8TW8 - chains B and C of the 8 polymer chains in the assembly; structure by electron microscopy, 3.50 A resolution.

# Chain B (and C)
Protein: Proliferating cell nuclear antigen
Organism: Saccharomyces cerevisiae
Notes: chain C of this document is another copy of the same molecule, construct and numbering; everything in this record applies to it too
Reference sequence: P15873 (PCNA_YEAST); residue numbers follow UniProt; this construct covers 1-258
Amino-acid sequence (258 residues; row label = number of the first residue in the row):
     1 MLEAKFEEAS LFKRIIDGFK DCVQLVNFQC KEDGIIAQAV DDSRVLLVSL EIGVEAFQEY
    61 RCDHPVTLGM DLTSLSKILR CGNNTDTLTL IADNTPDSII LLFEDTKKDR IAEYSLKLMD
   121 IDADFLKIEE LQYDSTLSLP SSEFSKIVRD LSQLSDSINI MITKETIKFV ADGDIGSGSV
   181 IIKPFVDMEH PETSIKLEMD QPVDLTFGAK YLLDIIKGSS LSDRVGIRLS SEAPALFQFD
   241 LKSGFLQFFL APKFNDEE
UniProt features mapped onto this chain:
  - DNA-binding region: Arg61 to Arg80
  - cross-link (Glycyl lysine isopeptide (Lys-Gly)): Lys127 (interchain with G-Cter in SUMO), Lys164 (interchain with G-Cter in SUMO)

# Chain B / chain C interface
Contacting residue pairs (30):
  Ser74(B) - Ile175(C)
  Lys77(B) - Gln153(C)
  Lys77(B) - Ile175(C)
  Ile78(B) - Leu154(C)  hydrophobic
  Ile78(B) - Ile175(C)  hydrophobic
  Arg80(B) - Arg149(C)
  Cys81(B) - Asp150(C)
  Lys107(B) - Phe185(C)
  Asp109(B) - Ile181(C)
  Asp109(B) - Ile182(C)
  Asp109(B) - Lys183(C)
  Asp109(B) - Phe185(C)
  Arg110(B) - Glu143(C)
  Arg110(B) - Val180(C)
  Arg110(B) - Ile181(C)
  Ile111(B) - Ser179(C)
  Ile111(B) - Val180(C)
  Ile111(B) - Ile181(C)  hydrogen bond (backbone-backbone)
  Ala112(B) - Ser179(C)
  Glu113(B) - Ser177(C)
  Glu113(B) - Gly178(C)
  Glu113(B) - Ser179(C)  hydrogen bond (backbone-backbone)
  Tyr114(B) - Asp150(C)
  Tyr114(B) - Leu154(C)  hydrophobic
  Tyr114(B) - Ser177(C)
  Ser115(B) - Ile175(C)
  Ser115(B) - Gly176(C)
  Ser115(B) - Ser177(C)  hydrogen bond (backbone-backbone)
  Leu116(B) - Ile175(C)
  Lys117(B) - Ile175(C)  hydrogen bond (backbone-backbone)
Also at the interface, not in a pair above, chain B (16 interface residues in all): Asn83
Also at the interface, not in a pair above, chain C (16 interface residues in all): Lys146

# Overview
Chain B and chain C each contribute 16 residues to their interface; the contacts include 4 hydrogen bonds.
Backbone hydrogen bonds pair Ile111(B)-Ile181(C), Glu113(B)-Ser179(C) and Ser115(B)-Ser177(C).
Chain B and chain C are both Proliferating cell nuclear antigen (Saccharomyces cerevisiae); the structure,
Cryo-EM structure of S. cerevisiae Ctf18-RFC-PCNA complex in Apo state conformation I, was determined by
electron microscopy, deposited together with 9B8R, 8TW7, 8TW9, 8TWA and 8TWB.
